2BU8 - chain A; structure by X-ray diffraction, 2.50 A resolution.

# Chain A
Name: Pyruvate dehydrogenase kinase isoenzyme 2
Source organism: Homo sapiens
Notes: EC 2.7.1.99
UniProtKB: Q15119 (PDK2_HUMAN); residues 8-399 here correspond to UniProt positions 16-407 (UniProt number = residue number + 8)
Chain sequence (394 residues; row label = number of the first residue in the row):
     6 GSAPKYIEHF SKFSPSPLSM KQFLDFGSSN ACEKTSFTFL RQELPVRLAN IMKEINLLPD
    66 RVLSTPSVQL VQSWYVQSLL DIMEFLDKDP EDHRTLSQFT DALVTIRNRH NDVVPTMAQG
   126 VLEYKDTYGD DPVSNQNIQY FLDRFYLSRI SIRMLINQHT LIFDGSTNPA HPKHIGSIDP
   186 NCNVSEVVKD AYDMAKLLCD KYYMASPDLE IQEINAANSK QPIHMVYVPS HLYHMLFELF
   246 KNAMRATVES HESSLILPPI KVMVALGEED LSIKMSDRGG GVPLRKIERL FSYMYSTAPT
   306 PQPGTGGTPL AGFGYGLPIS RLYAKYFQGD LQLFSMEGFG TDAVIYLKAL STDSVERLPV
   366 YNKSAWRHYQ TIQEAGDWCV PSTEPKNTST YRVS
Disordered / not traced: 303-313, 377-399
Curated features (UniProtKB/Swiss-Prot):
  - binding site (ATP): Glu-243 to Arg-250, Asp-282, Ser-301, Thr-302, Gly-317 to Leu-322
  - modified residue: Tyr-207 (Phosphotyrosine), Tyr-208 (Phosphotyrosine), Lys-368 (N6-succinyllysine)
Metal / ion sites: Mg2+: Asn-247 (together with ADP)
Ligand contacts:
  - ADP (adenosine-5'-diphosphate): Asn-247, Ala-248, Arg-250, Ala-251, Asp-282, Val-287, Leu-295, Ala-316, Gly-317, Phe-318, Gly-319, Tyr-320, Gly-321, Leu-322, Pro-323, Thr-346
  - dichloro-acetic acid (TF4): Leu-53, Tyr-80, Ser-83, Ile-111, Arg-112, His-115, Arg-154, Ile-157, Arg-158, Ile-161

# Overview
Chain A binds ADP and dichloro-acetic acid. Curated annotation (UniProt) lists 17 ATP-binding residues.
Chain A is Pyruvate dehydrogenase kinase isoenzyme 2 (Homo sapiens); the structure, crystal structures of
human pyruvate dehydrogenase kinase 2 containing physiological and synthetic ligands, was determined by X-ray
diffraction together with 2BTZ, 2BU2, 2BU5, 2BU6 and 2BU7 from the same study.
